Entry 6WVM (electron microscopy, 3.30 A resolution); this record covers chains A and B of the 4 polymer chains in the assembly.

# Chain A
Name: Tubulin alpha-1B chain
Source organism: Bos taurus
Reference sequence: P81947 (TBA1B_BOVIN); residue numbers follow UniProt; this construct covers 1-451
Sequence (451 residues; numbered 1 to 451; the number before each row is that of its first residue):
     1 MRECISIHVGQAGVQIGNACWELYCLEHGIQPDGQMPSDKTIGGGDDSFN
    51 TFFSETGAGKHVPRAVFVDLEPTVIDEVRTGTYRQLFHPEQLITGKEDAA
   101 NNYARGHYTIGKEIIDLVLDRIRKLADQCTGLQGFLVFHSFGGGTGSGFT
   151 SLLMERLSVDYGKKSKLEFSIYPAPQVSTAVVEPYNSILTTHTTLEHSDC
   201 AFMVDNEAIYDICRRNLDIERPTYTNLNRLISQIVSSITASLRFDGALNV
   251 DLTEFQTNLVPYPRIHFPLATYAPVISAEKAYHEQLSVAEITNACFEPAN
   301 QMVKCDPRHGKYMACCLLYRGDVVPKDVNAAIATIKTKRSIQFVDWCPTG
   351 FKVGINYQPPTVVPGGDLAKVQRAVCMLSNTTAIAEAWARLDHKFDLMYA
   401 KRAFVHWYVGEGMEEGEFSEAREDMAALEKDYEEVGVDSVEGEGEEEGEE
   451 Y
Not modelled in the structure: 39-45, 438-451
Ligand contacts: GTP (guanosine-5'-triphosphate): Gly10, Gln11, Ala12, Gln15, Asp98, Ala99, Ala100, Asn101, Ser140, Gly142, Gly143, Gly144, Thr145, Gly146, Ile171, Thr179, Glu183, Asn206, Tyr224, Leu227, Asn228, Ile231

# Chain B
Name: Tubulin beta chain
Source organism: Bos taurus
Reference sequence: E1BJB1 (E1BJB1_BOVIN); the author numbering skips numbers that UniProt does not, so the offset changes along the chain: 1-44 = UniProt 1-44; 47-360 = UniProt 45-358; 369-455 = UniProt 359-445
Sequence (445 residues; row label = number of the first residue in the row; note: 10 numbers in that range are skipped by the numbering (no residue carries them; nothing is unmodelled there)):
     1 MREIVHIQAGQCGNQIGAKFWEVISDEHGIDPTGSYHGDSDLQL
    47 ERINVYYNEAAGNKYVPRAILVDLEPGTMDSVRSGPFGQIFRPDNFVFGQ
    97 SGAGNNWAKGHYTEGAELVDSVLDVVRKESESCDCLQGFQLTHSLGGGTG
   147 SGMGTLLISKIREEYPDRIMNTFSVMPSPKVSDTVVEPYNATLSVHQLVE
   197 NTDETYSIDNEALYDICFRTLKLTTPTYGDLNHLVSATMSGVTTCLRFPG
   247 QLNADLRKLAVNMVPFPRLHFFMPGFAPLTSRGSQQYRALTVPELTQQMF
   297 DSKNMMAACDPRHGRYLTVAAIFRGRMSMKEVDEQMLNVQNKNSSYFVEW
   347 IPNNVKTAVCDIPP
   369 RGLKMSATFIGNSTAIQELFKRISEQFTAMFRRKAFLHWYTGEGMDEMEF
   419 TEAESNMNDLVSEYQQYQDATADEQGEFEEEEGEDEA
Not modelled in the structure: 437-455
Ligand contacts:
  - GDP (guanosine-5'-diphosphate): Gly10, Gln11, Cys12, Gln15, Ile16, Ala99, Asn101, Ser140, Gly142, Gly143, Gly144, Thr145, Gly146, Asp179, Thr180, Glu183, Asn206, Tyr224, Leu227, Asn228
  - GTP (guanosine-5'-triphosphate): Gln247, Leu248, Lys254
  - taxol (TA1): Glu22, Val23, Asp26, Glu27, Leu217, Leu219, Asp226, His229, Leu230, Ala233, Ser236, Phe272, Pro274, Leu275, Thr276, Arg278, Gln281, Arg320, Pro360, Arg369, Gly370, Leu371

# Chain A / chain B interface
Contacting residue pairs (76):
  Gln11(A) with Gly246(B), hydrogen bond (side chain-backbone); Gln247(B), hydrogen bond (side chain-backbone); Leu248(B); Asn249(B), hydrogen bond (side chain-backbone)
  Gln15(A) with Gly246(B); Gln247(B)
  Glu71(A) with Arg2(B), salt bridge; Asn249(B), hydrogen bond
  Pro72(A) with Arg2(B)
  Thr73(A) with Arg2(B), hydrogen bond; Pro245(B); Asn249(B)
  Val74(A) with Asn249(B)
  Asp76(A) with Glu47(B); Arg48(B), salt bridge
  Lys96(A) with Met1(B); Arg2(B); Asp130(B), salt bridge; Cys131(B)
  Glu97(A) with Cys131(B); Arg164(B), salt bridge
  Asp98(A) with Asp251(B); Lys254(B)
  Ala100(A) with Arg253(B); Lys254(B); Val257(B)
  Asn101(A) with Lys254(B); Asn258(B)
  Arg105(A) with Arg253(B)
  Gln176(A) with Leu333(B)
  Val177(A) with Asp329(B)
  Ser178(A) with Asn349(B), hydrogen bond
  Thr179(A) with Leu248(B); Lys352(B), hydrogen bond (backbone-side chain); Thr353(B), hydrogen bond (backbone-backbone)
  Ala180(A) with Asn258(B); Asn349(B), hydrogen bond (backbone-side chain)
  Val181(A) with Asn258(B), hydrogen bond (backbone-side chain); Thr314(B); Ile347(B), hydrophobic; Asn349(B)
  Val182(A) with Val257(B); Asn258(B)
  Tyr210(A) with Met325(B); Lys326(B); Asp329(B), hydrogen bond
  Glu220(A) with Lys326(B)
  Arg221(A) with Ser324(B), hydrogen bond (backbone-side chain); Glu327(B), salt bridge
  Pro222(A) with Ser324(B), hydrogen bond (backbone-side chain); Met325(B), hydrogen bond (backbone-backbone); Lys326(B), hydrogen bond (backbone-backbone)
  Thr223(A) with Gln247(B)
  Tyr224(A) with Gln247(B), hydrogen bond (backbone-side chain); Leu248(B); Met325(B)
  Lys394(A) with Pro348(B)
  Leu397(A) with Trp346(B)
  Met398(A) with Trp346(B); Pro348(B)
  Lys401(A) with Phe262(B); Trp346(B)
  Ala403(A) with Pro261(B); Phe262(B), hydrophobic; Trp346(B), hydrophobic
  Phe404(A) with Val257(B); Asn258(B); Val260(B); Pro261(B), hydrophobic; Ile347(B), hydrophobic
  His406(A) with Val260(B), hydrogen bond (side chain-backbone); Pro261(B), hydrogen bond (side chain-backbone); Pro263(B)
  Trp407(A) with Ala256(B), hydrogen bond (side chain-backbone); Val257(B); Val260(B), hydrogen bond (side chain-backbone)
Other interface residues (no listed pair), chain A (38 interface residues in all): Glu77, Asn102, Arg214, Arg402
Other interface residues (no listed pair), chain B (44 interface residues in all): Leu42, Gln133, Cys241, Phe244, Met323, Asn337, Glu345, Asn350, Val351

# Summary
38 residues of chain A and 44 residues of chain B are in contact, with 20 hydrogen bonds and 5 salt bridges.
Polar contacts include Glu71(A)-Arg2(B), Asp76(A)-Arg48(B) and Lys96(A)-Asp130(B). GTP is bound between chain
A and chain B. Bound to chain B: GDP and taxol.
Chain A is Tubulin alpha-1B chain and chain B is Tubulin beta chain, both from Bos taurus; the structure, High
curvature lateral interaction within a 13-protofilament, Taxol stabilized microtubule, was determined by
electron microscopy together with 6WVL and 6WVR from the same study.
